PDB entry 8HE4 | X-ray diffraction, 1.93 A resolution | chain A

== Chain A ==
Molecule: Chitin deacetylase
Source organism: Puccinia striiformis f. sp. tritici
Notes: EC 3.5.1.41
UniProt: A0A2S4WL56 (A0A2S4WL56_9BASI); residues 1-274 here correspond to UniProt positions 323-596 (UniProt number = residue number + 322)
Amino-acid sequence (280 residues; each row starts with the number of its first residue):
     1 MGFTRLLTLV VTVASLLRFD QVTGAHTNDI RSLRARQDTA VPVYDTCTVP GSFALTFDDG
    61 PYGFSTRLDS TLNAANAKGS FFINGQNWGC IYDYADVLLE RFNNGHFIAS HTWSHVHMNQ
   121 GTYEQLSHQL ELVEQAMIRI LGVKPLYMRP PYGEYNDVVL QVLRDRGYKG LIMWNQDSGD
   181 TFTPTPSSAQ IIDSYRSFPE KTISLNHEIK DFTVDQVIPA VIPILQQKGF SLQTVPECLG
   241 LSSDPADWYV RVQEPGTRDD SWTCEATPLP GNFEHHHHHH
Disordered / not traced: 1-40, 266-280
Sequence notes: conflict Ser32 (Thr354 in A0A2S4WL56), Cys238 (Ala560 in A0A2S4WL56); expression tag (275-280)
Cystine bridges: Cys47-Cys238, Cys90-Cys264
Bound ions: Zn2+: Asp59, His111, His115 (together with N-oxidanylnaphthalene-1-carboxamide)
Ligand contacts: N-oxidanylnaphthalene-1-carboxamide (8GK): Asp58, Asp59, His111, His115, Pro150, Pro151, Tyr152, Gly153, Trp174, Leu205, His207
From the paper describing this entry:
  - catalytic residues: Asp58, His207 (proposed by the authors, not directly observed)

== Overview ==
Bound to chain A: N-oxidanylnaphthalene-1-carboxamide. Asp59, His111 and His115 form the Zn2+ site. The paper
reports catalytic residues Asp58 and His207.
Chain A is Chitin deacetylase (Puccinia striiformis f. sp. tritici); the structure, The structure of chitin
deacetylase Pst_13661 from Puccinia striiformis f. sp. tritici, was determined by X-ray diffraction, deposited
together with 8HE1, 8HE2, 8HF9 and 8HFA.
